8RYP - chains A and B of the 5 polymer chains in the assembly; structure by X-ray diffraction, 1.81 A resolution.

[Chain A]
Name: HLA class I histocompatibility antigen, A alpha chain
Source organism: Homo sapiens
Reference sequence: P04439 (HLAA_HUMAN); residues 1-275 here correspond to UniProt positions 25-299 (UniProt number = residue number + 24)
Sequence (276 residues; each row starts with the number of its first residue):
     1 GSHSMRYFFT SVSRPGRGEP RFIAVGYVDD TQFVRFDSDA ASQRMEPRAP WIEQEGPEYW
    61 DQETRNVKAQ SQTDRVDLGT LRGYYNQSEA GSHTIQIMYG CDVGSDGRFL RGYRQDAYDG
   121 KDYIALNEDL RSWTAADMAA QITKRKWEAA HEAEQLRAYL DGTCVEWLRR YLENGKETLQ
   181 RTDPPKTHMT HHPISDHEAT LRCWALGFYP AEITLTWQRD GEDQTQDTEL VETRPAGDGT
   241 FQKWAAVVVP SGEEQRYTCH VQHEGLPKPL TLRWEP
Disulfides: Cys101-Cys164, Cys203-Cys259
Differences from the reference sequence: expression tag (276)

[Chain B]
Name: Beta-2-microglobulin
Source organism: Homo sapiens
Reference sequence: P61769 (B2MG_HUMAN); residues 1-99 here correspond to UniProt positions 21-119 (UniProt number = residue number + 20)
Sequence (100 residues; row label = number of the first residue in the row; numbering starts at 0):
     0 MIQRTPKIQV YSRHPAENGK SNFLNCYVSG FHPSDIEVDL LKNGERIEKV EHSDLSFSKD
    60 WSFYLLYYTE FTPTEKDEYA CRVNHVTLSQ PKIVKWDRDM
Disulfides: Cys25-Cys80
Differences from the reference sequence: initiating methionine (0)

[Chain A / chain B interface]
Contacting residue pairs (54; chain A residue first):
  Phe8(A) - Ser55(B)
  Phe8(A) - Phe56(B)  hydrophobic
  Phe9(A) - Phe56(B)
  Thr10(A) - Phe56(B)
  Thr10(A) - Phe62(B)
  Val12(A) - Ser33(B)
  Ile23(A) - Leu54(B)
  Val25(A) - Asp53(B)
  Val25(A) - Leu54(B)
  Val25(A) - Ser55(B)
  Tyr27(A) - Tyr63(B)
  Gln32(A) - Asp53(B)  hydrogen bond
  Arg35(A) - Asp53(B)  salt bridge
  Arg48(A) - Asp53(B)  salt bridge
  Gln96(A) - His31(B)  hydrogen bond
  Gln96(A) - Phe56(B)
  Gln96(A) - Trp60(B)  hydrogen bond (side chain-backbone)
  Gln96(A) - Phe62(B)
  Ile97(A) - Phe56(B)
  Gln115(A) - Trp60(B)
  Asp116(A) - Trp60(B)
  Ala117(A) - Trp60(B)  hydrophobic
  Asp119(A) - His31(B)
  Gly120(A) - Arg3(B)  hydrogen bond (backbone-side chain)
  Gly120(A) - His31(B)
  Gly120(A) - Asp59(B)
  Gly120(A) - Trp60(B)
  Asp122(A) - Trp60(B)  hydrogen bond
  His192(A) - Asp98(B)
  Arg202(A) - Asp98(B)  hydrogen bond (side chain-backbone)
  Arg202(A) - Met99(B)
  Trp204(A) - Asp98(B)
  Trp204(A) - Met99(B)
  Val231(A) - Gln8(B)
  Glu232(A) - Lys6(B)  salt bridge
  Glu232(A) - Gln8(B)  hydrogen bond (backbone-side chain)
  Glu232(A) - Tyr26(B)  hydrogen bond
  Glu232(A) - Ser28(B)  hydrogen bond
  Arg234(A) - Gln8(B)  hydrogen bond
  Arg234(A) - Tyr10(B)
  Arg234(A) - Met99(B)  hydrogen bond (side chain-backbone)
  Pro235(A) - Tyr10(B)  hydrogen bond (backbone-side chain)
  Pro235(A) - Asn24(B)
  Pro235(A) - Tyr26(B)
  Pro235(A) - Leu65(B)  hydrophobic
  Ala236(A) - Arg12(B)  hydrogen bond (backbone-side chain)
  Ala236(A) - Asn24(B)  hydrogen bond (backbone-side chain)
  Gly237(A) - Arg12(B)  hydrogen bond (backbone-side chain)
  Gly237(A) - Leu65(B)
  Asp238(A) - Arg12(B)
  Gln242(A) - Tyr10(B)
  Gln242(A) - Ser11(B)
  Gln242(A) - Arg12(B)  hydrogen bond (side chain-backbone)
  Trp244(A) - Met99(B)  hydrogen bond (side chain-backbone)
Also at the interface, not in a pair above, chain A (35 interface residues in all): Arg17, Thr94, Met98, Lys121, Thr233
Also at the interface, not in a pair above, chain B (25 interface residues in all): Ile1, His13, Asp34

[Summary]
35 residues of chain A face 25 of chain B across their interface; the contacts include 17 hydrogen bonds and 3
salt bridges. Among the polar pairs are Arg35(A)-Asp53(B), Arg48(A)-Asp53(B) and Glu232(A)-Lys6(B).
Chain A is HLA class I histocompatibility antigen, A alpha chain and chain B is Beta-2-microglobulin, both
from Homo sapiens; the structure, Structure of S8 TCR in complex with HLA-A*03:01 bound to ELFSYLIEK peptide,
was determined by X-ray diffraction, deposited together with 8RYM, 8RYN, 8RYO and 8RYQ.
